PDB entry 6XN5 | electron microscopy, 2.97 A resolution | chains I and H of the 8 polymer chains in the assembly

== Chain I (and H) ==
Name: CRISPR-associated protein Csm3
Organism: Lactococcus lactis subsp. lactis
Notes: chain H of this document is another copy of the same molecule, construct and numbering; everything in this record applies to it too
Reference sequence: L0CEA3 (L0CEA3_LACLL); residues 1-214 here = UniProt positions 1-214
Amino-acid sequence (214 residues; numbered 1 to 214; the number before each row is that of its first residue):
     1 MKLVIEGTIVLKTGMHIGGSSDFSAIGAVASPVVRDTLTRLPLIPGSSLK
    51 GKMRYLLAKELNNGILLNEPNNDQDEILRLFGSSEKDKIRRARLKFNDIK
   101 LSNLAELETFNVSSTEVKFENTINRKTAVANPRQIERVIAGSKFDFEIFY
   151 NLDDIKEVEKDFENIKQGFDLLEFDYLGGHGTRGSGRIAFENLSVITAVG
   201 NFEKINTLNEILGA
Differences from the reference sequence: conflict Ala-30 (Asp in L0CEA3)

== How chain I and chain H interact ==
Contacting residue pairs (44):
  Met-1(I) with Glu-60(H); Leu-171(H), hydrophobic
  Lys-2(I) with Phe-174(H), hydrogen bond (side chain-backbone)
  Gly-19(I) with Phe-119(H)
  Ser-20(I) with Phe-119(H)
  Thr-37(I) with Val-112(H); Glu-116(H); Ile-139(H)
  Leu-38(I) with Leu-107(H), hydrophobic; Phe-110(H), hydrophobic; Ile-139(H), hydrophobic; Ala-140(H)
  Gly-46(I) with Arg-183(H)
  Ser-47(I) with Lys-118(H); Glu-120(H); Arg-183(H), hydrogen bond (backbone-backbone)
  Lys-50(I) with Thr-182(H), hydrogen bond; Arg-183(H)
  Arg-54(I) with Arg-125(H)
  Tyr-55(I) with Arg-125(H)
  Leu-66(I) with Arg-125(H)
  Leu-67(I) with Lys-126(H)
  Asn-68(I) with Arg-125(H), hydrogen bond (backbone-side chain)
  Glu-69(I) with Arg-125(H)
  Pro-70(I) with Arg-125(H)
  Arg-91(I) with Tyr-55(H), hydrogen bond
  Leu-94(I) with Thr-182(H)
  Lys-95(I) with Tyr-176(H); Gly-181(H); Thr-182(H); Ser-185(H); Arg-187(H)
  Phe-96(I) with Gly-181(H); Thr-182(H), hydrogen bond (backbone-backbone); Gly-184(H), hydrogen bond (backbone-backbone)
  Asn-97(I) with Arg-187(H)
  Asp-98(I) with Thr-13(H); Arg-137(H), salt bridge; Gly-184(H)
  Glu-147(I) with Arg-187(H), salt bridge
  Phe-149(I) with Phe-174(H); Arg-187(H)
  Asp-153(I) with Lys-59(H), salt bridge
  Ala-198(I) with Phe-174(H), hydrophobic
Also at the interface, not in a pair above, chain I (31 interface residues in all): Val-4, Ala-58, Ala-92, Lys-100, Asn-151
Also at the interface, not in a pair above, chain H (32 interface residues in all): Lys-12, Gly-14, Ile-65, Gly-141, Gln-167, Asp-170, Asp-175

== In short ==
Chain I and chain H form an interface of 31 and 32 residues respectively; the contacts include 7 hydrogen
bonds and 3 salt bridges. Polar contacts include Asp-98(I)/Arg-137(H), Glu-147(I)/Arg-187(H) and
Asp-153(I)/Lys-59(H).
Chain I and chain H are both CRISPR-associated protein Csm3 (Lactococcus lactis subsp. lactis); the structure,
Structure of the Lactococcus lactis Csm Apo- CRISPR-Cas Complex, was determined by electron microscopy
together with 6XN3, 6XN4 and 6XN7 from the same study.
